Entry 8I0O (X-ray diffraction, 1.88 A resolution); this record covers chains A and C of the 4 polymer chains in the assembly.

[Chain A (and C)]
Name: Transthyretin
Organism: Homo sapiens
Notes: chain C of this document is another copy of the same molecule, construct and numbering; everything in this record applies to it too
Reference sequence: P02766 (TTHY_HUMAN); residues 1-127 here correspond to UniProt positions 21-147 (UniProt number = residue number + 20)
Sequence (127 residues; each row starts with the number of its first residue):
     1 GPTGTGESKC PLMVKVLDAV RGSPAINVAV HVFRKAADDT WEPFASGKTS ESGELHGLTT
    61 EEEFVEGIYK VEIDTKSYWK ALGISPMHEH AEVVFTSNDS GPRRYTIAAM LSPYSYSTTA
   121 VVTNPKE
Disordered / not traced: 1-9, 125-127
Sequence notes: engineered mutation Met87 (Phe107 in P02766), Met110 (Leu130 in P02766); variant Ser97 (Ala117 in P02766)
UniProt features mapped onto this chain:
  - binding site (L-thyroxine): Lys15, Glu54, Ser117
  - modified residue: Cys10 (Sulfocysteine), Glu42 (4-carboxyglutamate), Ser52 (Phosphoserine)
  - glycosylation: Asn98 (N-linked (GlcNAc...) asparagine)

[Interface between chain A and chain C]
Pairs across the interface - 15 pairs, chain A then chain C:
  Ala19(A) - Ser112(C)  hydrogen bond (backbone-side chain)
  Ala19(A) - Pro113(C)
  Ala19(A) - Tyr114(C)  hydrogen bond (backbone-backbone)
  Val20(A) - Pro113(C)
  Val20(A) - Tyr114(C)
  Arg21(A) - Tyr114(C)
  Gly22(A) - Tyr114(C)
  Met110(A) - Ser115(C)
  Ser112(A) - Ala19(C)  hydrogen bond (side chain-backbone)
  Ser112(A) - Val20(C)
  Tyr114(A) - Ala19(C)
  Tyr114(A) - Val20(C)
  Tyr114(A) - Arg21(C)
  Tyr114(A) - Gly22(C)
  Ser115(A) - Ala19(C)
Other interface residues (no listed pair), chain A (9 interface residues in all): Pro113

[In short]
The interface between chain A and chain C involves 9 residues on one side and 8 on the other, with 3 hydrogen
bonds. Polar pairs include Ala19(A)-Ser112(C) and Ala19(A)-Tyr114(C). UniProt lists 3 L-thyroxine-binding
residues on chain A.
Chain A and chain C are both Transthyretin (Homo sapiens); the structure, Crystal structure of Transthyretin
variant A97S in monomeric form, was determined by X-ray diffraction (same publication as 8I00).
